PDB entry 4MHG | X-ray diffraction, 2.20 A resolution | chains C and A of the 3 polymer chains in the assembly

[Chain C]
Molecule: Complementary Specific 14 bp DNA
Sequence (14 nucleotides; row label = number of the first residue in the row):
     1 TCTCACTTCCGGGT

[Chain A]
Protein: Transcription factor ETV6
From: Mus musculus
Notes: fragment: ETV6 ETS domain
UniProt: P97360 (ETV6_MOUSE); numbering as in UniProt (aligned over 329-426)
Sequence (102 residues; numbered 325 to 426; the number before each row is that of its first residue):
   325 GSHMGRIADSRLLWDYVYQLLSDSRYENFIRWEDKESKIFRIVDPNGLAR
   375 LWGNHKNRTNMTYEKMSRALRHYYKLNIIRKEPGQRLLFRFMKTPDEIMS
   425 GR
Not modelled in the structure: 325-334, 425-426
Differences from the reference sequence: expression tag (325-328); engineered mutation Ser-334 (Cys in P97360)
Curated features (UniProtKB/Swiss-Prot):
  - DNA-binding region: Arg-335 to Met-416 (ETS)
  - cross-link (Glycyl lysine isopeptide (Lys-Gly)): Lys-399 (interchain with G-Cter in SUMO2), Lys-417 (interchain with G-Cter in SUMO2)
Reported in the primary citation:
  - binding site for Specific 14 bp DNA: Arg-382, Glu-388, Arg-392, Arg-395, Lys-405, Arg-410
  - binding site for Complementary Specific 14 bp DNA (chain C): Leu-337, Trp-376, Lys-380, Arg-382, Lys-389, Arg-392, His-396, Arg-410
  - specificity-determining residues: Glu-388, His-396
  - mutagenesis - H396Y (1.9 +/- 0.3 nM): unchanged binding to 5'GGAA3'

[How chain C and chain A interact]
Residue-residue contacts (18; chain C residue first):
  DA5(C) with Leu-336(A), phosphate contact
  DC6(C) with Leu-336(A), phosphate contact; Leu-337(A), hydrogen bond to the phosphate; Trp-376(A), phosphate contact; Lys-380(A), hydrogen bond to the phosphate; Ala-393(A), sugar contact; His-396(A), base contact; Tyr-397(A), hydrogen bond to the phosphate
  DT7(C) with Trp-376(A), hydrogen bond to the phosphate; Lys-380(A), salt bridge to the phosphate; Arg-382(A), hydrogen bond to the phosphate; Met-385(A), phosphate contact; Ala-393(A), base contact; His-396(A), hydrogen bond to the base
  DT8(C) with Arg-382(A), salt bridge to the phosphate; Lys-389(A), salt bridge to the phosphate; Arg-392(A), base contact
  DC9(C) with Arg-392(A), base contact
Other interface residues (no listed pair), chain A (14 interface residues in all): Arg-335, Trp-338, Asn-384

[In short]
5 residues of chain C face 14 of chain A across their interface, with 6 hydrogen bonds and 3 salt bridges.
Polar pairs include DT7(C)/His-396(A), DC6(C)/Leu-337(A) and DC6(C)/Lys-380(A). From the paper: a binding site
for Complementary Specific 14 bp DNA (chain C) at Leu-337(A), Trp-376(A) and Lys-380(A) among others; H396Y of
chain A leaves binding to 5'GGAA3' unchanged.
Chain C is Complementary Specific 14 bp DNA and chain A is Transcription factor ETV6 (Mus musculus); the
structure, Crystal structure of ETV6 bound to a specific DNA sequence, was determined by X-ray diffraction.
